PDB entry 9BPB | electron microscopy, 2.57 A resolution | chains c and d of the 42 polymer chains in the assembly

== Chain c ==
Name: Cytochrome c oxidase subunit 3
From: Saccharomyces cerevisiae W303
Notes: EC 7.1.1.9
UniProt: P00420 (COX3_YEAST); numbering as in UniProt (aligned over 1-269)
Sequence (269 residues; row label = number of the first residue in the row):
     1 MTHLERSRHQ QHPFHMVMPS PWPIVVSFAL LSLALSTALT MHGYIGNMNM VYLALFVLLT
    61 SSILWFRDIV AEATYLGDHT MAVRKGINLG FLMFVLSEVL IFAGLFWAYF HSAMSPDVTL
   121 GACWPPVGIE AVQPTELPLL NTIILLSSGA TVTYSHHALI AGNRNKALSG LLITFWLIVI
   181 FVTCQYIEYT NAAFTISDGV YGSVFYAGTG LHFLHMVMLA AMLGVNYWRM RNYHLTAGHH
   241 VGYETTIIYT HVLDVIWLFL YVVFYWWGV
Small-molecule neighbours:
  - 1,2-diacyl-sn-glycero-3-phoshocholine (PCF): I101, L105, Y189, T190, N191, A192, A193, F194, T195, I196, Y206, A207, G210, L211, L214
  - phosphatidylethanolamine (PTY), molecule 1: H15, V26, S62, W65, F66, I69, E72, H79, G90, F91, F94
  - phosphatidylethanolamine (PTY), molecule 2: L59, S62, F66, I69, V70, A73, T74, H79, I87, F91, F94, M218, M222, V225, R229, H234, L235, T236, H239, H240, V241, G242, T245
Swiss-Prot annotation at these positions:
  - natural variant: V263 (V263T: In strain: D273-10B/A48)

== Chain d ==
Name: Cytochrome c oxidase subunit 4, mitochondrial
From: Saccharomyces cerevisiae W303
UniProt: P04037 (COX4_YEAST); residues 1-155 here = UniProt positions 1-155
Sequence (155 residues; each row starts with the number of its first residue):
     1 MLSLRQSIRF FKPATRTLCS SRYLLQQKPV VKTAQNLAEV NGPETLIGPG AKEGTVPTDL
    61 DQETGLARLE LLGKLEGIDV FDTKPLDSSR KGTMKDPIII ESYDDYRYVG CTGSPAGSHT
   121 IMWLKPTVNE VARCWECGSV YKLNPVGVPN DDHHH
Not modelled in the structure: 1-29, 149-155
Metal / ion sites: Zn2+: C111, H119, C134
Swiss-Prot annotation at these positions:
  - binding site (Zn(2+)): C111, H119, C134, C137
  - modified residue: T55 (Phosphothreonine)

== Chain c / chain d interface ==
Pairs across the interface (46; chain c residue first):
  H3(c) - E101(d)
  H3(c) - Y103(d)  hydrogen bond
  H3(c) - V146(d)
  L4(c) - V148(d)
  E5(c) - V40(d)
  E5(c) - N41(d)
  E5(c) - G42(d)  hydrogen bond (side chain-backbone)
  R6(c) - V80(d)  hydrogen bond (side chain-backbone)
  R6(c) - F81(d)
  R6(c) - Y103(d)
  H9(c) - G42(d)
  H9(c) - L69(d)
  Q11(c) - Y103(d)
  P13(c) - F81(d)  hydrophobic
  Y75(c) - T64(d)  hydrogen bond (backbone-side chain)
  L76(c) - T64(d)
  L76(c) - G65(d)
  G77(c) - T64(d)
  G77(c) - G65(d)
  G77(c) - L66(d)
  G77(c) - A67(d)
  H79(c) - A67(d)
  T80(c) - L66(d)
  T80(c) - A67(d)
  T80(c) - E70(d)
  M81(c) - E70(d)  hydrogen bond (backbone-side chain)
  L159(c) - V56(d)  hydrophobic
  G162(c) - V56(d)
  N163(c) - V56(d)
  R164(c) - G54(d)
  R164(c) - T55(d)
  R164(c) - V56(d)
  Y233(c) - K52(d)
  Y233(c) - E53(d)  hydrogen bond
  Y233(c) - G54(d)  hydrogen bond (side chain-backbone)
  Y233(c) - T55(d)
  Y233(c) - Q62(d)
  L235(c) - P57(d)
  T236(c) - P57(d)
  T236(c) - D59(d)  hydrogen bond
  T236(c) - Q62(d)
  A237(c) - V56(d)  hydrophobic
  A237(c) - P57(d)  hydrogen bond (backbone-backbone)
  G238(c) - D59(d)
  H239(c) - D59(d)
  H239(c) - E63(d)  salt bridge
Also at the interface, not in a pair above, chain c (29 interface residues in all): M1, S7, Q10, H12, T74, H234
Also at the interface, not in a pair above, chain d (27 interface residues in all): L37, A51, T58

== Summary ==
29 residues of chain c face 27 of chain d across their interface; the contacts include 9 hydrogen bonds and 1
salt bridge. Polar contacts include H239(c)-E63(d), H3(c)-Y103(d) and E5(c)-G42(d). Bound to chain c:
phosphatidylethanolamine and 1,2-diacyl-sn-glycero-3-phoshocholine. From UniProt: 4 Zn2+-binding residues on
chain d.
Chain c is Cytochrome c oxidase subunit 3 and chain d is Cytochrome c oxidase subunit 4, mitochondrial, both
from Saccharomyces cerevisiae W303; the structure, Tethered respiratory III2IV2 supercomplex from
Saccharomyces cerevisiae, was determined by electron microscopy.
